PDB entry 3E2A | X-ray diffraction, 2.30 A resolution | chains A and B

Chain A (and B):
Molecule: Carbonic anhydrase 2
From: Haemophilus influenzae
Notes: EC 4.2.1.1; chain B of this document is another copy of the same molecule, construct and numbering; everything in this record applies to it too
UniProtKB: P45148 (CAN_HAEIN); residues 1-229 here = UniProt positions 1-229
Amino-acid sequence (229 residues; each row starts with the number of its first residue):
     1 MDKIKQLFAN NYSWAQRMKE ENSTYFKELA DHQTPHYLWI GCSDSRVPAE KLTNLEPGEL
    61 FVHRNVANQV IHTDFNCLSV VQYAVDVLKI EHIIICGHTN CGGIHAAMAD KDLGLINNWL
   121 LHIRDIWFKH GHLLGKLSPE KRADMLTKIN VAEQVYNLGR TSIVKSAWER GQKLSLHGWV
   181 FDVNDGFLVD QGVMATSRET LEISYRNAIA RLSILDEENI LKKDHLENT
Not modelled in the structure: 20-31, 222-229 (chain B: 19-32, 222-229)
Sequence notes: engineered mutation F181 (Tyr in P45148)
Curated features (UniProtKB/Swiss-Prot):
  - binding site (Zn(2+)): C42, D44, H98, C101
Metal / ion sites: Zn2+: C42, D44, H98, C101
What the authors report for this chain:
  - conformationally variable residues (order/disorder transition): K19 to H32
  - binding site for sulfate ion: H98
  - binding site for bicarbonate ion: A49, E50, R64
  - mutagenesis - Y181F: decreased catalytic activity
  - allosteric site: W39
  - catalytic residues: D44 (proposed by the authors, not directly observed)

Chain A / chain B interface:
Contacting residue pairs (34):
  I71(A) with T73(B)
  H72(A) with N118(B); L121(B); H122(B); D125(B), salt bridge
  T73(A) with I71(B); N118(B); W119(B); H122(B), hydrogen bond
  L78(A) with N118(B)
  D112(A) with S162(B); E169(B)
  G114(A) with S162(B)
  N118(A) with H72(B); T73(B); T161(B); S162(B), hydrogen bond
  W119(A) with T73(B)
  L121(A) with H72(B); R160(B)
  H122(A) with H72(B); T73(B), hydrogen bond; H122(B)
  D125(A) with H72(B), salt bridge; R160(B), salt bridge
  F128(A) with R160(B)
  K129(A) with F128(B)
  R160(A) with L121(B); D125(B), salt bridge
  T161(A) with N118(B)
  S162(A) with D112(B); G114(B); N118(B), hydrogen bond
  S166(A) with D112(B), hydrogen bond
Other interface residues (no listed pair), chain A (20 interface residues in all): L115, R124, K165
Other interface residues (no listed pair), chain B (20 interface residues in all): L78, L115, R124, K165, S166

Summary:
The chain A/chain B interface involves 20 residues from each chain, with 5 hydrogen bonds and 4 salt bridges.
Polar contacts include H72(A)-D125(B), D125(A)-R160(B) and T73(A)-H122(B). C42(A), D44(A), H98(A) and C101(A)
form the Zn2+ site. From UniProt: 4 Zn2+-binding residues on chain A. The paper reports the catalytic residue
D44(A); Y181F of chain A reduces catalytic activity.
Chain A and chain B are both Carbonic anhydrase 2 (Haemophilus influenzae); the structure, H. influenzae
beta-carbonic anhydrase, variant Y181F with 100 mM bicarbonate, was determined by X-ray diffraction together
with 3E2W, 3E1V, 3E1W, 3E24 and 3E28 from the same study.
